PDB entry 7B5T | X-ray diffraction, 2.80 A resolution | chains A and D of the 4 polymer chains in the assembly

== Chain A (and D) ==
Protein: GntR family transcriptional regulator
Source organism: Streptococcus agalactiae
Notes: chain D of this document is another copy of the same molecule, construct and numbering; everything in this record applies to it too
UniProt: K0JNC6 (K0JNC6_STRAG); numbering as in UniProt (aligned over 1-213)
Sequence (215 residues; numbered -1 to 213; the number before each row is that of its first residue; numbers below 1 keep their minus sign (Gly-1 is residue -1)):
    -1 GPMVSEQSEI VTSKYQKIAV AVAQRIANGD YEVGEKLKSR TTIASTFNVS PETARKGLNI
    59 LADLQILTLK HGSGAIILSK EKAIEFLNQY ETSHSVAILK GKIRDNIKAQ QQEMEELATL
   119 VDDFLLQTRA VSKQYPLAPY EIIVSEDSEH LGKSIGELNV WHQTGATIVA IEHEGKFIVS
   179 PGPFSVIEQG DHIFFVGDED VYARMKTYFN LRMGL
Not modelled in the structure: -1, 211-213 (chain D: -1 to 10, 211-213)
Modified / non-standard residues: Mse1, Mse112, Mse203 (selenomethionine; parent Met); Mse211 (selenomethionine)
Construct notes: expression tag (-1 to 0)
Reported in the primary citation:
  - mutagenesis - W159A: increased binding to target DNA

== Interface between chain A and chain D ==
Pairs across the interface (67; chain A residue first):
  Pro0(A) with Glu139(D); Phe192(D)
  Val2(A) with Phe175(D), hydrophobic
  Ser3(A) with Glu170(D), hydrogen bond
  Gln5(A) with Gly173(D)
  Ser6(A) with Glu170(D), hydrogen bond; Gly173(D); Lys174(D); Phe175(D)
  Glu7(A) with Gly173(D), hydrogen bond (backbone-backbone); Lys174(D); Phe175(D), hydrogen bond (backbone-backbone)
  Ile8(A) with Phe175(D); Val177(D), hydrophobic
  Val9(A) with Phe175(D), hydrogen bond (backbone-backbone); Ile176(D); Val177(D), hydrogen bond (backbone-backbone)
  Thr10(A) with Ile176(D); Val177(D)
  Ser11(A) with Ile176(D); Ser178(D); Pro179(D), hydrogen bond (side chain-backbone)
  Lys12(A) with Lys174(D)
  Tyr13(A) with Phe182(D), hydrogen bond (side chain-backbone); Ser183(D)
  Lys54(A) with Phe182(D)
  Asn57(A) with Phe182(D)
  Ile58(A) with Phe182(D)
  Asp61(A) with Phe182(D)
  His92(A) with Gln125(D), hydrogen bond (backbone-side chain)
  Ser93(A) with Gln125(D)
  Val94(A) with Phe122(D); Gln125(D)
  Leu97(A) with Asp121(D); Phe122(D)
  Lys98(A) with Phe122(D)
  Lys100(A) with Leu118(D)
  Ile101(A) with Leu115(D), hydrophobic; Leu118(D), hydrophobic; Val119(D), hydrophobic; Phe122(D), hydrophobic
  Asn104(A) with Glu111(D), hydrogen bond (side chain-backbone); Leu115(D)
  Gln108(A) with Gln108(D); Glu111(D), hydrogen bond (side chain-backbone); Mse112(D)
  Glu111(A) with Asn104(D), hydrogen bond; Gln108(D)
  Mse112(A) with Gln108(D), hydrogen bond (backbone-side chain)
  Glu114(A) with Asn104(D)
  Leu115(A) with Ile101(D), hydrophobic; Asn104(D); Ile105(D), hydrophobic
  Leu118(A) with Leu97(D); Lys100(D); Ile101(D), hydrophobic
  Val119(A) with Ile101(D), hydrophobic
  Asp121(A) with Leu97(D)
  Phe122(A) with Val94(D); Leu97(D); Lys98(D)
  Gln125(A) with Ser93(D)
  Val129(A) with His92(D)
  Gln132(A) with Ser11(D), hydrogen bond; Lys15(D), hydrogen bond (backbone-side chain)
  Tyr133(A) with Lys15(D); Tyr88(D), hydrogen bond
Other interface residues (no listed pair), chain A (40 interface residues in all): Mse1, Ile105, Pro134
Other interface residues (no listed pair), chain D (36 interface residues in all): Glu114, Ser152, Val184

== In short ==
40 residues of chain A and 36 residues of chain D are in contact, with 16 hydrogen bonds. Polar pairs include
Ser3(A)-Glu170(D), Ser6(A)-Glu170(D) and Ser11(A)-Pro179(D). From the paper: W159A of chain A increases
binding to target DNA.
Both chains are GntR family transcriptional regulator (Streptococcus agalactiae). Entry 7B5T (S. agalactiae
BusR transcription factor) was determined by X-ray diffraction, deposited together with 7B5U, 7B5W, 7B5Y and
7OZ3.
